2YKR - chains A and I of the 22 polymer chains in the assembly; structure by electron microscopy, 9.80 A resolution (very low resolution: no residue pairs are listed; an interface is given only as per-side residue counts).

# Chain A
Molecule: 16S RRNA
Organism: Escherichia coli
Sequence (1533 nucleotides; each row starts with the number of its first residue):
     2 AAUUGAAGAG UUUGAUCAUG GCUCAGAUUG AACGCUGGCG GCAGGCCUAA CACAUGCAAG
    62 UCGAACGGUA ACAGGAAGAA GCUUGCUUCU UUGCUGACGA GUGGCGGACG GGUGAGUAAU
   122 GUCUGGGAAA CUGCCUGAUG GAGGGGGAUA ACUACUGGAA ACGGUAGCUA AUACCGCAUA
   182 ACGUCGCAAG ACCAAAGAGG GGGACCUUCG GGCCUCUUGC CAUCGGAUGU GCCCAGAUGG
   242 GAUUAGCUAG UAGGUGGGGU AACGGCUCAC CUAGGCGACG AUCCCUAGCU GGUCUGAGAG
   302 GAUGACCAGC CACACUGGAA CUGAGACACG GUCCAGACUC CUACGGGAGG CAGCAGUGGG
   362 GAAUAUUGCA CAAUGGGCGC AAGCCUGAUG CAGCCAUGCC GCGUGUAUGA AGAAGGCCUU
   422 CGGGUUGUAA AGUACUUUCA GCGGGGAGGA AGGGAGUAAA GUUAAUACCU UUGCUCAUUG
   482 ACGUUACCCG CAGAAGAAGC ACCGGCUAAC UCCGUGCCAG CAGCCGCGGU AAUACGGAGG
   542 GUGCAAGCGU UAAUCGGAAU UACUGGGCGU AAAGCGCACG CAGGCGGUUU GUUAAGUCAG
   602 AUGUGAAAUC CCCGGGCUCA ACCUGGGAAC UGCAUCUGAU ACUGGCAAGC UUGAGUCUCG
   662 UAGAGGGGGG UAGAAUUCCA GGUGUAGCGG UGAAAUGCGU AGAGAUCUGG AGGAAUACCG
   722 GUGGCGAAGG CGGCCCCCUG GACGAAGACU GACGCUCAGG UGCGAAAGCG UGGGGAGCAA
   782 ACAGGAUUAG AUACCCUGGU AGUCCACGCC GUAAACGAUG UCGACUUGGA GGUUGUGCCC
   842 UUGAGGCGUG GCUUCCGGAG CUAACGCGUU AAGUCGACCG CCUGGGGAGU ACGGCCGCAA
   902 GGUUAAAACU CAAAUGAAUU GACGGGGGCC CGCACAAGCG GUGGAGCAUG UGGUUUAAUU
   962 CGAUGCAACG CGAAGAACCU UACCUGGUCU UGACAUCCAC GGAAGUUUUC AGAGAUGAGA
  1022 AUGUGCCUUC GGGAACCGUG AGACAGGUGC UGCAUGGCUG UCGUCAGCUC GUGUUGUGAA
  1082 AUGUUGGGUU AAGUCCCGCA ACGAGCGCAA CCCUUAUCCU UUGUUGCCAG CGGUCCGGCC
  1142 GGGAACUCAA AGGAGACUGC CAGUGAUAAA CUGGAGGAAG GUGGGGAUGA CGUCAAGUCA
  1202 UCAUGGCCCU UACGACCAGG GCUACACACG UGCUACAAUG GCGCAUACAA AGAGAAGCGA
  1262 CCUCGCGAGA GCAAGCGGAC CUCAUAAAGU GCGUCGUAGU CCGGAUUGGA GUCUGCAACU
  1322 CGACUCCAUG AAGUCGGAAU CGCUAGUAAU CGUGGAUCAG AAUGCCACGG UGAAUACGUU
  1382 CCCGGGCCUU GUACACACCG CCCGUCACAC CAUGGGAGUG GGUUGCAAAA GAAGUAGGUA
  1442 GCUUAACCUU CGGGAGGGCG CUUACCACUU UGUGAUUCAU GACUGGGGUG AAGUCGUAAC
  1502 AAGGUAACCG UAGGGGAACC UGCGGUUGGA UCA

# Chain I
Protein: 30S ribosomal protein S9
Organism: Escherichia coli
UniProtKB: Q0TCN6 (RS9_ECOL5); residues 3-129 here correspond to UniProt positions 4-130 (UniProt number = residue number + 1)
Sequence (127 residues; each row starts with the number of its first residue):
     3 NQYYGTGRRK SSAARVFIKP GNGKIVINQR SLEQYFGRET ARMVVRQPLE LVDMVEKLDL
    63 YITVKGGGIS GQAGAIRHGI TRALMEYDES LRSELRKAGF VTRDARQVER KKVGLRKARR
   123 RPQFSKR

# How chain A and chain I interact
At this resolution (10 A) residue pairs are not listed: 68 residues of chain A and 62 of chain I lie at the interface.

# Summary
68 residues of chain A face 62 of chain I across their interface.
Chain A is 16S RRNA and chain I is 30S ribosomal protein S9, both from Escherichia coli; the structure, 30S
ribosomal subunit with RsgA bound in the presence of GMPPNP, was determined by electron microscopy.
